Entry 7FK2 (X-ray diffraction, 1.35 A resolution); this record covers chains A and B.

[Chain A]
Name: Pre-mRNA-splicing factor 8
Source organism: Saccharomyces cerevisiae S288C
UniProtKB: P33334 (PRP8_YEAST); residues 1836-2090 here = UniProt positions 1836-2090
Sequence (258 residues; each row starts with the number of its first residue):
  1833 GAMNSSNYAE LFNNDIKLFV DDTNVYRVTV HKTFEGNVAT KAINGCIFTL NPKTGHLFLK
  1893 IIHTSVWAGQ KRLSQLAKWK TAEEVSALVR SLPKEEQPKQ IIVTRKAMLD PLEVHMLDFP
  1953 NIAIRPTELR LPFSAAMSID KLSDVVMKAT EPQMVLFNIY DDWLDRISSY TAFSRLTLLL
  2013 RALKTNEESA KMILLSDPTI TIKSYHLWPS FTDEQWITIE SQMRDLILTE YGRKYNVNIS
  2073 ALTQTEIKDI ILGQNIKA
Disordered / not traced: 2070-2090
Sequence notes: expression tag (1833-1835)
Curated features (UniProtKB/Swiss-Prot):
  - mutagenesis: Asp1853 (D1853A: Alters protein folding. Severely impaired growth. Strongly reduced growth at 35 degrees Celsius; when associated with A-1854; D1853N: Reduced growth at 30 degrees Celsius ...), Asp1854 (D1854A: Reduced growth at 30 degrees Celsius. Strongly reduced growth at 16 degrees Celsius. Strongly reduced growth at 35 degrees Celsius; when associated with A-1853 ...), Thr1855 (T1855A: Reduced growth at 30 degrees Celsius. Strongly reduced growth at 16 degrees Celsius), Thr1936 (T1936A: Reduced growth at 30 degrees Celsius. Strongly reduced growth at 16 degrees Celsius), Arg1937 (R1937K: Severely impaired growth. Reduced growth at 30 degrees Celsius. Strongly reduced growth at 16 degrees Celsius)
Residues lining bound ligands: 4-(thiophene-2-sulfonyl)morpholine (VF3): His1888, Leu1889, Phe1890, Leu1988, Phe1989, Asn1990

[Chain B]
Name: A1 cistron-splicing factor AAR2
Source organism: Saccharomyces cerevisiae S288C
UniProtKB: P32357 (AAR2_YEAST); aligned to UniProt positions 1-317 over residues 1-317
Sequence (308 residues; numbered -3 to 317; 13 numbers in that range are skipped by the numbering (no residue carries them; nothing is unmodelled there); the number before each row is that of its first residue; numbers below 1 keep their minus sign (Gly-3 is residue -3)):
    -3 GAMAMNTVPF TSAPIEVTIG IDQYSFNVKE NQPFHGIKDI PIGHVHVIHF QHADNSSMRY
    57 GYWFDCRMGN FYIQYDPKDG LYKMMEERDG AKFENIVHNF KERQMMVSYP KIDEDDTWYN
   117 LTEFVQMDKI RKIVRKDENQ FSYVDSSMTT VQENEL
   166 SSSSSDPAHS LNYTVINFKS REAIRPGHEM EDFLDKSYYL NTVMLQGIFK NSSNYFGELQ
   226 FAFLNAMFFG NYGSSLQWHA MIELICSSAT VPKHMLDKLD EILYYQIKTL PEQYSDILLN
   286 ERVWNICLYS SFQKNSLHNT EKIMENKYPE LL
Disordered / not traced: -3 to 0, 166-169
Sequence notes: expression tag (-3 to 0); conflict Ser166 (Leu153 in P32357), Ser167 (Lys154 in P32357), Ser170 (Asp in P32357)
Curated features (UniProtKB/Swiss-Prot):
  - region: Leu261 to Ile282 (Leucine-zipper)
  - modified residue: Ser253 (Phosphoserine), Thr274 (Phosphothreonine)

[Interface between chain A and chain B]
Residue-residue contacts (17):
  Gln1907(A) - Met195(B)
  Gln1907(A) - Leu199(B)
  Leu1908(A) - Met195(B)  hydrophobic
  Trp1911(A) - Glu194(B)
  Trp1911(A) - Met195(B)
  Trp1911(A) - Phe198(B)  hydrophobic
  Asp1942(A) - Lys184(B)  salt bridge
  Asp1942(A) - Phe198(B)
  Glu1945(A) - Lys184(B)  salt bridge
  Val1946(A) - Ile189(B)  hydrophobic
  Val1946(A) - Glu194(B)
  Val1946(A) - Phe198(B)  hydrophobic
  His1947(A) - Glu194(B)  salt bridge
  Leu1949(A) - Lys184(B)
  Leu1949(A) - Ser185(B)
  Leu1949(A) - Arg186(B)
  Asp1950(A) - Arg186(B)  salt bridge

[Overview]
The interface between chain A and chain B involves 9 residues on one side and 8 on the other, with 4 salt
bridges. Among the polar pairs are Asp1942(A)-Lys184(B), Glu1945(A)-Lys184(B) and His1947(A)-Glu194(B). Bound
to chain A: 4-(thiophene-2-sulfonyl)morpholine.
Chain A is Pre-mRNA-splicing factor 8 and chain B is A1 cistron-splicing factor AAR2, both from Saccharomyces
cerevisiae S288C; the structure, PanDDA analysis group deposition -- Aar2/RNaseH in complex with fragment
P04A07 from the F2X-Universal Library, was determined by X-ray diffraction, deposited together with 5ST0,
5ST1, 5ST2, 5ST3, 5ST4, 5ST5 and 248 further entries.
